4GAY - chains H and L; structure by X-ray diffraction, 2.65 A resolution.

# Chain H
Name: Neutralizing antibody AP33 heavy chain
Organism: Mus musculus
Notes: fragment: Fab fragment of AP33 heavy chain; antibody fragment or engineered binder
Chain sequence (218 residues; numbered 1 to 213 plus 5 insertion-coded residues; the number before each row is that of its first residue; a row labelled like 82A-82C holds insertion residues (82A, then the next letters in order)):
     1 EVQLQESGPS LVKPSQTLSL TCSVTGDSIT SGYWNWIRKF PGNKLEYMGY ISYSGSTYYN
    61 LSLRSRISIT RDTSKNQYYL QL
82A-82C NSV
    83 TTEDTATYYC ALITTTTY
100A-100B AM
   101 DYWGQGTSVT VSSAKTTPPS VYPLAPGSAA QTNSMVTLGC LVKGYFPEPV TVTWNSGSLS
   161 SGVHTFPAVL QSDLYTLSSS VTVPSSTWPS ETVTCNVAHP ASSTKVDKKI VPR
Disordered / not traced: 1, 128-132
Disulfide bonds: Cys22-Cys92, Cys140-Cys195

# Chain L
Name: Neutralizing antibody AP33 light chain
Organism: Mus musculus
Notes: fragment: Fab fragment of AP33 light chain; antibody fragment or engineered binder
Chain sequence (218 residues; numbered 1 to 214 plus 4 insertion-coded residues; the number before each row is that of its first residue; a row labelled like 27A-27D holds insertion residues (27A, then the next letters in order)):
     1 NIVLTQSPVS LAVSLGQRAT ISCRASE
27A-27D SVDG
    28 YGNSFLHWFQ QKPGQPPKLL IYLASNLNSG VPARFSGSGS RTDFTLTIDP VEADDAATYY
    88 CQQNNVDPWT FGGGTKLEIK RADAAPTVSI FPPSSEQLTS GGASVVCFLN NFYPKDINVK
   148 WKIDGSERQN GVLNSWTDQD SKDSTYSMSS TLTLTKDEYE RHNSYTCEAT HKTSTSPIVK
   208 SFNRNEC
Disordered / not traced: 155-156, 212-214
Disulfide bonds: Cys23-Cys88, Cys134-Cys194

# How chain H and chain L interact
Contacting residue pairs (72; chain H residue first):
  Asn35(H) - Trp96(L)
  Ile37(H) - Phe98(L)  hydrophobic
  Lys39(H) - Gln38(L)  hydrogen bond
  Lys39(H) - Tyr87(L)  hydrogen bond
  Asn43(H) - Tyr87(L)  hydrogen bond (backbone-side chain)
  Lys44(H) - Gly100(L)  hydrogen bond (side chain-backbone)
  Leu45(H) - Tyr87(L)  hydrophobic
  Leu45(H) - Phe98(L)  hydrophobic
  Tyr47(H) - Trp96(L)
  Tyr47(H) - Phe98(L)
  Tyr50(H) - Trp96(L)  hydrophobic
  Tyr58(H) - Asp94(L)  hydrogen bond
  Tyr58(H) - Pro95(L)
  Tyr58(H) - Trp96(L)
  Leu61(H) - Asp94(L)
  Tyr91(H) - Gln38(L)  hydrogen bond
  Tyr91(H) - Gln42(L)
  Tyr91(H) - Pro43(L)  hydrophobic
  Ile95(H) - Trp96(L)  hydrophobic
  Thr99(H) - Tyr49(L)
  Thr99(H) - Leu50(L)
  Tyr100(H) - Phe32(L)  hydrophobic
  Tyr100(H) - His34(L)
  Tyr100(H) - Asn91(L)  hydrogen bond (backbone-side chain)
  Ala100A(H) - His34(L)
  Ala100A(H) - Leu46(L)  hydrophobic
  Ala100A(H) - Tyr49(L)  hydrophobic
  Met100B(H) - Phe36(L)
  Met100B(H) - Leu46(L)
  Met100B(H) - Gln89(L)
  Met100B(H) - Phe98(L)  hydrophobic
  Asp101(H) - Leu46(L)
  Trp103(H) - Phe36(L)
  Trp103(H) - Pro44(L)
  Gly104(H) - Pro43(L)
  Tyr122(H) - Ser121(L)
  Tyr122(H) - Glu123(L)
  Tyr122(H) - Gln124(L)
  Pro123(H) - Ser121(L)
  Pro123(H) - Glu123(L)
  Leu124(H) - Phe118(L)
  Leu124(H) - Val133(L)  hydrophobic
  Ala125(H) - Phe118(L)
  Ala125(H) - Pro119(L)
  Pro126(H) - Phe118(L)
  Gly127(H) - Pro119(L)
  Thr137(H) - Ser116(L)
  Thr137(H) - Phe118(L)
  Gly139(H) - Phe135(L)
  Leu141(H) - Ser131(L)
  Lys143(H) - Thr180(L)
  His164(H) - Asn137(L)
  His164(H) - Asn138(L)  hydrogen bond
  His164(H) - Ser174(L)  hydrogen bond
  Phe166(H) - Phe135(L)  hydrophobic
  Phe166(H) - Asn137(L)
  Phe166(H) - Ser162(L)
  Phe166(H) - Thr164(L)
  Phe166(H) - Ser174(L)
  Phe166(H) - Met175(L)
  Phe166(H) - Ser176(L)
  Pro167(H) - Ser162(L)  hydrogen bond (backbone-side chain)
  Pro167(H) - Trp163(L)
  Val169(H) - Leu160(L)  hydrophobic
  Val169(H) - Asn161(L)
  Val169(H) - Ser162(L)
  Ser178(H) - Phe135(L)
  Ser178(H) - Ser176(L)  hydrogen bond
  Ser179(H) - Phe135(L)
  Ser180(H) - Phe135(L)
  Ser180(H) - Asn137(L)  hydrogen bond
  Lys208(H) - Glu123(L)  salt bridge
Also at the interface, not in a pair above, chain H (44 interface residues in all): Glu46, Thr98, Gln105, Leu138, Thr165, Gln171, Thr176
Also at the interface, not in a pair above, chain L (42 interface residues in all): Asn55, Ser127, Asp167, Thr178

# In short
The interface between chain H and chain L involves 44 residues on one side and 42 on the other, with 12
hydrogen bonds and 1 salt bridge. Polar pairs include Lys208(H)-Glu123(L), Lys39(H)-Gln38(L) and
Lys39(H)-Tyr87(L).
Chain H is Neutralizing antibody AP33 heavy chain and chain L is Neutralizing antibody AP33 light chain, both
from Mus musculus; the structure, Structure of the broadly neutralizing antibody AP33, was determined by X-ray
diffraction, deposited together with 4GAG and 4GAJ.
